8HA1 - chain A; structure by X-ray diffraction, 3.50 A resolution.

Chain A:
Name: Ion transport protein
Organism: Aliarcobacter butzleri
UniProtKB: A8EVM5 (A8EVM5_ALIB4); residues 1001-1267 here correspond to UniProt positions 1-267 (UniProt number = residue number - 1000)
Amino-acid sequence (271 residues; numbered 997 to 1267; the number before each row is that of its first residue):
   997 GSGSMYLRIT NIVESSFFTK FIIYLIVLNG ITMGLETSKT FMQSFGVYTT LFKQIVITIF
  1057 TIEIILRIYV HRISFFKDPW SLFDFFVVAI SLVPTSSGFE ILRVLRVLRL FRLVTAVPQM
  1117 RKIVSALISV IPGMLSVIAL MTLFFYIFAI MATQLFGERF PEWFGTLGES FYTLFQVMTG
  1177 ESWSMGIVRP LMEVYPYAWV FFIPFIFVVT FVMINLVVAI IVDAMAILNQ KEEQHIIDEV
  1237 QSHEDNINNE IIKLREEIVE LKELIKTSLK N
Not modelled in the structure: 997-1000, 1092-1096, 1227-1267
Differences from the reference sequence: expression tag (997-1000); engineered mutation K1049 (Asn49 in A8EVM5), G1176 (Leu176 in A8EVM5)
Small-molecule neighbours:
  - chapso (1N7): Q1115, P1128, L1131, S1132
  - 1,2-dimyristoyl-sn-glycero-3-phosphocholine (PX4), molecule 1: I1027, G1030, L1031, T1033, S1034, K1035, T1036, Y1142, T1162, L1163, G1164, F1167
  - 1,2-dimyristoyl-sn-glycero-3-phosphocholine (PX4), molecule 2: T1036, Y1193, W1195
  - 1,2-dimyristoyl-sn-glycero-3-phosphocholine (PX4), molecule 3: K1073, P1075, L1078, F1079, F1082, V1083, I1086
  - 1,2-dimyristoyl-sn-glycero-3-phosphocholine (PX4), molecule 4: P1075, W1076, V1120, S1121, I1124, S1125, I1127, P1128
  - 1,2-dimyristoyl-sn-glycero-3-phosphocholine (PX4), molecule 5: F1082, S1125, P1128
  - 1,2-dimyristoyl-sn-glycero-3-phosphocholine (PX4), molecule 6: L1131, I1134, M1137, T1138, F1141, T1162, G1164, E1165, F1167, Y1168, F1171, M1174, P1192, Y1193, W1195, I1199, F1203, M1209, L1212
  - 1,2-dimyristoyl-sn-glycero-3-phosphocholine (PX4), molecule 7: Y1193, W1195, V1196, I1199, P1200, F1203

In short:
Chain A binds chapso and 7 copies of 1,2-dimyristoyl-sn-glycero-3-phosphocholine.
Chain A is Ion transport protein (Aliarcobacter butzleri); the structure, Crystal structure of voltage-gated
sodium channel NavAb N49K/L176G mutant in sodium ion condition, was determined by X-ray diffraction (same
publication as 8H9O, 8H9W, 8H9X, 8H9Y and 8HA2).
